PDB entry 3PVW | X-ray diffraction, 2.49 A resolution | chains A and B of the 3 polymer chains in the assembly

# Chain A
Molecule: Beta-adrenergic receptor kinase 1
Organism: Bos taurus
Notes: EC 2.7.11.15
UniProtKB: P21146 (ARBK1_BOVIN); residues 1-689 here = UniProt positions 1-689
Chain sequence (695 residues; row label = number of the first residue in the row):
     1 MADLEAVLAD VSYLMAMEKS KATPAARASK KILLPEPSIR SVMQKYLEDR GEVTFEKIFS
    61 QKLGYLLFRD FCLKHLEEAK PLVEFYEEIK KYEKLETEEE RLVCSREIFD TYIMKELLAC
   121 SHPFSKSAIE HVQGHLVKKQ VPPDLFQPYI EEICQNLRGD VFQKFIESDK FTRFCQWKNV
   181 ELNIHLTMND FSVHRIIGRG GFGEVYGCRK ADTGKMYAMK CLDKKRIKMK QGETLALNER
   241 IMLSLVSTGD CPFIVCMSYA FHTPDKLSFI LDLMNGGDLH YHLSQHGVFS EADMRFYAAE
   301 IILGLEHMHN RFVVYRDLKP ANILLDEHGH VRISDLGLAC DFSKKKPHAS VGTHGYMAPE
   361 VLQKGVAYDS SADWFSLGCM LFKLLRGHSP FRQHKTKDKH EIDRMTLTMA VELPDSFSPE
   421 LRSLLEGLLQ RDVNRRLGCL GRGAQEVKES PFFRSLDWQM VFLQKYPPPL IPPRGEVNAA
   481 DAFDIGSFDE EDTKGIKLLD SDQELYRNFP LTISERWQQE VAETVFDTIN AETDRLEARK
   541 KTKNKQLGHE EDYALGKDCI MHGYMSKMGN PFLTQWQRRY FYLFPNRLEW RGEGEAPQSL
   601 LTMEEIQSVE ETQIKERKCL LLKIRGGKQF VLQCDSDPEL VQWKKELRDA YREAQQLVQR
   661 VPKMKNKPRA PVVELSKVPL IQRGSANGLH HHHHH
Disordered / not traced: 1-28, 476-496, 570-575, 669-695
Sequence notes: engineered mutation A670 (Ser in P21146); expression tag (690-695)
Small-molecule neighbours: QRX (N-(2,6-difluorobenzyl)-3-({[4-propyl-5-(pyrimidin-4-yl)-4H-1,2,4-triazol-3-yl]methyl}amino)benzamide): I197, G198, R199, G200, G201, F202, G203, E204, V205, A218, K220, L222, L235, A236, E239, V255, L271, D272, M274, L324, S334, D335, G337, L338
From the paper describing this entry:
  - binding site for QRX: I197, G201, F202, G203, V205, K220, L235, E239, L271, M274, S334, D335, G337, L338
  - conformationally variable residues (side-chain flip): I196, I197, L235
  - mutagenesis - I197L, Y206S: unchanged binding to QRX
  - mutagenesis - L235G (2- to 3-fold): decreased binding to QRX
  - mutagenesis - I196V: abolished expression
  - mutagenesis - I197L, Y206S, L235G: unchanged binding to balanol
  - mutagenesis - L271M (10-fold): increased binding to balanol
  - mutagenesis - I197L: unchanged stability
  - mutagenesis - Y206S, L235G, L271M: decreased stability

# Chain B
Molecule: Guanine nucleotide-binding protein G(I)/G(S)/G(T) subunit beta-1
Organism: Bos taurus
UniProtKB: P62871 (GBB1_BOVIN); residue numbers follow UniProt; this construct covers 1-340
Chain sequence (340 residues; each row starts with the number of its first residue):
     1 MSELDQLRQE AEQLKNQIRD ARKACADATL SQITNNIDPV GRIQMRTRRT LRGHLAKIYA
    61 MHWGTDSRLL VSASQDGKLI IWDSYTTNKV HAIPLRSSWV MTCAYAPSGN YVACGGLDNI
   121 CSIYNLKTRE GNVRVSRELA GHTGYLSCCR FLDDNQIVTS SGDTTCALWD IETGQQTTTF
   181 TGHTGDVMSL SLAPDTRLFV SGACDASAKL WDVREGMCRQ TFTGHESDIN AICFFPNGNA
   241 FATGSDDATC RLFDLRADQE LMTYSHDNII CGITSVSFSK SGRLLLAGYD DFNCNVWDAL
   301 KADRAGVLAG HDNRVSCLGV TDDGMAVATG SWDSFLKIWN
Disordered / not traced: 1, 340
UniProt features mapped onto this chain:
  - modified residue: S2 (N-acetylserine), H266 (Phosphohistidine)

# Interface between chain A and chain B
Residue-residue contacts - 39 pairs, chain A then chain B:
  Y553(A) - K78(B)  hydrogen bond
  K557(A) - P94(B)
  K557(A) - L95(B)
  K557(A) - R96(B)
  D558(A) - R96(B)
  D558(A) - S97(B)
  D558(A) - S98(B)  hydrogen bond
  F584(A) - S98(B)
  P585(A) - S98(B)
  P585(A) - W99(B)
  N586(A) - Q75(B)  hydrogen bond (side chain-backbone)
  N586(A) - S98(B)
  N586(A) - W99(B)
  R587(A) - Q75(B)
  R587(A) - D76(B)  hydrogen bond (side chain-backbone)
  R587(A) - S98(B)  hydrogen bond
  P597(A) - L55(B)
  Q598(A) - L55(B)
  S599(A) - L55(B)
  L600(A) - L55(B)  hydrophobic
  T602(A) - Q75(B)
  E604(A) - K57(B)  salt bridge
  E604(A) - Q75(B)  hydrogen bond
  A654(A) - W99(B)  hydrophobic
  L657(A) - W99(B)  hydrophobic
  V661(A) - M101(B)  hydrophobic
  V661(A) - L117(B)  hydrophobic
  P662(A) - Y145(B)
  P662(A) - M188(B)  hydrophobic
  K663(A) - Y59(B)  hydrogen bond (side chain-backbone)
  K663(A) - M101(B)  hydrogen bond (side chain-backbone)
  K663(A) - R314(B)  hydrogen bond (backbone-side chain)
  M664(A) - M101(B)  hydrophobic
  M664(A) - L117(B)  hydrophobic
  M664(A) - W332(B)
  K665(A) - R314(B)  hydrogen bond (backbone-side chain)
  K665(A) - W332(B)
  K667(A) - D246(B)  salt bridge
  K667(A) - R314(B)
Other interface residues (no listed pair), chain A (25 interface residues in all): G556, E589, V658, N666
Other interface residues (no listed pair), chain B (26 interface residues in all): A56, A60, G77, S147, C204, D228, D290

# Overview
25 residues of chain A face 26 of chain B across their interface, with 10 hydrogen bonds and 2 salt bridges.
Among the polar pairs are E604(A)-K57(B), K667(A)-D246(B) and Y553(A)-K78(B). From the paper: a binding site
for QRX at I197(A), G201(A) and F202(A) among others; Y206S, L235G and L271M of chain A reduce stability; 5
substitutions were tested in all.
Here chain A is Beta-adrenergic receptor kinase 1 and chain B is Guanine nucleotide-binding protein
G(I)/G(S)/G(T) subunit beta-1, both from Bos taurus. Entry 3PVW (Bovine GRK2 in complex with Gbetagamma
subunits and a selective kinase inhibitor (CMPD103A)) was determined by X-ray diffraction (same publication as
3PSC and 3PVU).
